Entry 8UKR (X-ray diffraction, 3.78 A resolution); this record covers chains A and H of the 13 polymer chains in the assembly.

== Chain A ==
Protein: DNA-directed RNA polymerase II subunit RPB1
Organism: Saccharomyces cerevisiae S288C
Notes: EC 2.7.7.6
UniProtKB: P04050 (RPB1_YEAST); numbering as in UniProt (aligned over 1-1733)
Amino-acid sequence (1733 residues; each row starts with the number of its first residue):
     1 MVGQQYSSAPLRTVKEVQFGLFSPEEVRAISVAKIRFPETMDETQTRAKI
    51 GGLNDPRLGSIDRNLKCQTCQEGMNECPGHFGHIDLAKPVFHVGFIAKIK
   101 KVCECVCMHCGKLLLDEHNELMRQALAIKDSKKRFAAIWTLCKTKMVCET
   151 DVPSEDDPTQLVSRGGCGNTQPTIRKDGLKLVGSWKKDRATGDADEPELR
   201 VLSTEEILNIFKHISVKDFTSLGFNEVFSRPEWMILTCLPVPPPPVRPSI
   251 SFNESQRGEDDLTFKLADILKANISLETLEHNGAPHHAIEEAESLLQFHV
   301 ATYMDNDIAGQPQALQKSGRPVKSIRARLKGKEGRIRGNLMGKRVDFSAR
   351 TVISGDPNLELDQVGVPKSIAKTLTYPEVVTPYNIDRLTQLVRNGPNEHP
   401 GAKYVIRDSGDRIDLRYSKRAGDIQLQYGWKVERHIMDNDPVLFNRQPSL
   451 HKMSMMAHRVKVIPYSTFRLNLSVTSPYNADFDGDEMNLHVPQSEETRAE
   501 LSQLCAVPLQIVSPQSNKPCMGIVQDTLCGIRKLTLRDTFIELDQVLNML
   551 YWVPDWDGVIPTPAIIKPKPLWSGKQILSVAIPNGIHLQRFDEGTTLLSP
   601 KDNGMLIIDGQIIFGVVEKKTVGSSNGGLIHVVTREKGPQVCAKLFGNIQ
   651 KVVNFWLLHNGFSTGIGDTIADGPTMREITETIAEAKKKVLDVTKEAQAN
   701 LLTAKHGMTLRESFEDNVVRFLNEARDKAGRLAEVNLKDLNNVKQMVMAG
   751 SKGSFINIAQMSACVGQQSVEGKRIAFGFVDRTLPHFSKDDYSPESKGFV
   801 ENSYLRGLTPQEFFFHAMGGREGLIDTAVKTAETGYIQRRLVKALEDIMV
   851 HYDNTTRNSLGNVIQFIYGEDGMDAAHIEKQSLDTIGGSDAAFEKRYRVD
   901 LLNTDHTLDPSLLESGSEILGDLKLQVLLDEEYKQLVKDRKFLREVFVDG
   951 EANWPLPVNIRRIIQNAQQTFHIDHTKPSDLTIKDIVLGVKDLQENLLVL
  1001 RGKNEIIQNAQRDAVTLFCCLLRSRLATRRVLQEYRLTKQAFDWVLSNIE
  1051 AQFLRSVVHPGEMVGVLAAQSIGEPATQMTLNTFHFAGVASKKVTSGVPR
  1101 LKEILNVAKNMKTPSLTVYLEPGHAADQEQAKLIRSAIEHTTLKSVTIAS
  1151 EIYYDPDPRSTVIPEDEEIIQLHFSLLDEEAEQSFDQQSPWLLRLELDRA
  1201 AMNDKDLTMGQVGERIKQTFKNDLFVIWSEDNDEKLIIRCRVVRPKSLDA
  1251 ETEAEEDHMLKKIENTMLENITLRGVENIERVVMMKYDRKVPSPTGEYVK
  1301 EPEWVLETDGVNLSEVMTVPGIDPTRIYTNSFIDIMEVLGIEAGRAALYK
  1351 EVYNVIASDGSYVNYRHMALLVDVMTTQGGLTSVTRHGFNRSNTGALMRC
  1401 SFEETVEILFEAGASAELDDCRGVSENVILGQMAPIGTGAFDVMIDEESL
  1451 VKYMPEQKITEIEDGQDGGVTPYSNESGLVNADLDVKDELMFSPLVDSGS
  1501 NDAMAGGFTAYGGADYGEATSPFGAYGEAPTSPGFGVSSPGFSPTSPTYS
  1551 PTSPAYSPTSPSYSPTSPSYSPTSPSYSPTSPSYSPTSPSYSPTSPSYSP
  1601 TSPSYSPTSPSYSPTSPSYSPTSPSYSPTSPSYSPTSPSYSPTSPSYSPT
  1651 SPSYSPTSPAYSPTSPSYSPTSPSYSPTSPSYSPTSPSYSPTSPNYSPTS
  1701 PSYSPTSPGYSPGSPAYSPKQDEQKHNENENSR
Not modelled in the structure: 1-2, 154-160, 187-198, 250-256, 1082-1091, 1177-1187, 1244-1256, 1447-1733
Swiss-Prot annotation at these positions:
  - region: P248 to D260 (Lid loop), N306 to K323 (Rudder loop), P810 to E822 (Bridging helix)
  - binding site (Zn(2+)): C67, C70, C77, H80, C107, C110, C148, C167
  - binding site (Mg(2+)): D481, D483, D485
  - modified residue: T1471 (Phosphothreonine)
  - cross-link (Glycyl lysine isopeptide (Lys-Gly)): K695 (interchain with G-Cter in ubiquitin), K1246 (interchain with G-Cter in ubiquitin), K1350 (interchain with G-Cter in ubiquitin)
  - natural variant: S1653 to P1659 (deletion: In strain: A364A)
  - mutagenesis: K1246 (K1246R: Impairs ubiquitination during transcription stress)
Bound ions: Zn2+ site 1: C67, C70, C77, H80; Zn2+ site 2: C107, C110, C148, C167; Mg2+: D481, D483, D485
Residues lining bound ligands: ATP (adenosine-5'-triphosphate): R446, N479, D481, K752

== Chain H ==
Protein: DNA-directed RNA polymerases I, II, and III subunit RPABC3
Organism: Saccharomyces cerevisiae S288C
UniProtKB: P20436 (RPAB3_YEAST); residues 1-146 here = UniProt positions 1-146
Amino-acid sequence (146 residues; numbered 1 to 146; the number before each row is that of its first residue):
     1 MSNTLFDDIFQVSEVDPGRYNKVCRIEAASTTQDQCKLTLDINVELFPVA
    51 AQDSLTVTIASSLNLEDTPANDSSATRSWRPPQAGDRSLADDYDYVMYGT
   101 AYKFEEVSKDLIAVYYSFGGLLMRLEGNYRNLNNLKQENAYLLIRR
Not modelled in the structure: 1, 64-75
Swiss-Prot annotation at these positions:
  - region: D16 to T39 (Non-specific ssDNA binding)
  - modified residue: S2 (N-acetylserine), T68 (Phosphothreonine)

== Interface between chain A and chain H ==
Pairs across the interface (62; chain A residue first):
  R537(A) - Y20(H)
  R537(A) - V23(H)
  R537(A) - D41(H)  salt bridge
  R537(A) - G120(H)  hydrogen bond (side chain-backbone)
  R537(A) - L121(H)
  R537(A) - L122(H)
  D538(A) - Y20(H)
  D538(A) - N21(H)
  D538(A) - K22(H)  hydrogen bond (side chain-backbone)
  D538(A) - V23(H)
  F540(A) - V23(H)  hydrophobic
  F540(A) - N43(H)
  V559(A) - T76(H)
  V559(A) - R77(H)
  V559(A) - S78(H)
  I560(A) - R77(H)
  I560(A) - S78(H)
  I560(A) - W79(H)  hydrogen bond (backbone-backbone)
  P561(A) - W79(H)
  T562(A) - Y98(H)
  P563(A) - W79(H)
  P563(A) - Y98(H)
  A564(A) - M97(H)
  A564(A) - Y98(H)  hydrogen bond (backbone-backbone)
  I565(A) - L46(H)  hydrophobic
  I565(A) - Y95(H)  hydrophobic
  I565(A) - V96(H)
  I565(A) - M97(H)  hydrophobic
  I566(A) - V96(H)  hydrogen bond (backbone-backbone)
  I566(A) - Y141(H)  hydrophobic
  K567(A) - L89(H)
  K567(A) - D91(H)  salt bridge
  K567(A) - D92(H)
  K567(A) - Y93(H)  hydrogen bond (side chain-backbone)
  K567(A) - D94(H)
  K567(A) - V96(H)
  P568(A) - D94(H)
  P568(A) - Y95(H)
  P570(A) - W79(H)  hydrophobic
  W572(A) - W79(H)  hydrophobic
  S573(A) - G119(H)  hydrogen bond (side chain-backbone)
  K575(A) - G119(H)  hydrogen bond (side chain-backbone)
  K575(A) - G120(H)
  L597(A) - Y102(H)  hydrogen bond (backbone-side chain)
  L597(A) - Y115(H)  hydrophobic
  L597(A) - L122(H)
  L598(A) - R25(H)  hydrogen bond (backbone-side chain)
  L598(A) - Y102(H)
  L598(A) - Y115(H)  hydrophobic
  L598(A) - L122(H)
  L598(A) - R124(H)
  S599(A) - L122(H)
  P600(A) - R25(H)
  D602(A) - Y20(H)
  L606(A) - Y102(H)  hydrophobic
  I613(A) - Y102(H)  hydrophobic
  I613(A) - S117(H)  hydrogen bond (backbone-side chain)
  I613(A) - G120(H)  hydrogen bond (backbone-backbone)
  V616(A) - Y20(H)
  D739(A) - R19(H)  salt bridge
  M748(A) - R19(H)
  D974(A) - K136(H)  salt bridge
Interface residues without a listed pair, chain A (35 interface residues in all): L536, L543, G558, Q576, K601, F614, H975
Interface residues without a listed pair, chain H (35 interface residues in all): T39, F118, M123

== In short ==
The chain A/chain H interface involves 35 residues from each chain, with 12 hydrogen bonds and 4 salt bridges.
Polar pairs include R537(A)-D41(H), K567(A)-D91(H) and D739(A)-R19(H). Ligands of chain A: ATP.
Here chain A is DNA-directed RNA polymerase II subunit RPB1 and chain H is DNA-directed RNA polymerases I, II,
and III subunit RPABC3, both from Saccharomyces cerevisiae S288C. Entry 8UKR (RNA polymerase II elongation
complex with Fapy-dG lesion soaking with ATP before chemistry) was determined by X-ray diffraction (same
publication as 8UKQ, 8UKS, 8UKT and 8UKU).
